Entry 6SO3 (electron microscopy, 6.20 A resolution (low resolution: residue-level contacts below are approximate; hydrogen-bond / salt-bridge calls are withheld)); this record covers chains B and A of the 6 polymer chains in the assembly.

Chain B (and A):
Name: Myosin 2 heavy chain striated muscle
From: Lethocerus indicus
Notes: chain A of this document is another copy of the same molecule, construct and numbering; everything in this record applies to it too
Chain sequence (1953 residues; each row starts with the number of its first residue):
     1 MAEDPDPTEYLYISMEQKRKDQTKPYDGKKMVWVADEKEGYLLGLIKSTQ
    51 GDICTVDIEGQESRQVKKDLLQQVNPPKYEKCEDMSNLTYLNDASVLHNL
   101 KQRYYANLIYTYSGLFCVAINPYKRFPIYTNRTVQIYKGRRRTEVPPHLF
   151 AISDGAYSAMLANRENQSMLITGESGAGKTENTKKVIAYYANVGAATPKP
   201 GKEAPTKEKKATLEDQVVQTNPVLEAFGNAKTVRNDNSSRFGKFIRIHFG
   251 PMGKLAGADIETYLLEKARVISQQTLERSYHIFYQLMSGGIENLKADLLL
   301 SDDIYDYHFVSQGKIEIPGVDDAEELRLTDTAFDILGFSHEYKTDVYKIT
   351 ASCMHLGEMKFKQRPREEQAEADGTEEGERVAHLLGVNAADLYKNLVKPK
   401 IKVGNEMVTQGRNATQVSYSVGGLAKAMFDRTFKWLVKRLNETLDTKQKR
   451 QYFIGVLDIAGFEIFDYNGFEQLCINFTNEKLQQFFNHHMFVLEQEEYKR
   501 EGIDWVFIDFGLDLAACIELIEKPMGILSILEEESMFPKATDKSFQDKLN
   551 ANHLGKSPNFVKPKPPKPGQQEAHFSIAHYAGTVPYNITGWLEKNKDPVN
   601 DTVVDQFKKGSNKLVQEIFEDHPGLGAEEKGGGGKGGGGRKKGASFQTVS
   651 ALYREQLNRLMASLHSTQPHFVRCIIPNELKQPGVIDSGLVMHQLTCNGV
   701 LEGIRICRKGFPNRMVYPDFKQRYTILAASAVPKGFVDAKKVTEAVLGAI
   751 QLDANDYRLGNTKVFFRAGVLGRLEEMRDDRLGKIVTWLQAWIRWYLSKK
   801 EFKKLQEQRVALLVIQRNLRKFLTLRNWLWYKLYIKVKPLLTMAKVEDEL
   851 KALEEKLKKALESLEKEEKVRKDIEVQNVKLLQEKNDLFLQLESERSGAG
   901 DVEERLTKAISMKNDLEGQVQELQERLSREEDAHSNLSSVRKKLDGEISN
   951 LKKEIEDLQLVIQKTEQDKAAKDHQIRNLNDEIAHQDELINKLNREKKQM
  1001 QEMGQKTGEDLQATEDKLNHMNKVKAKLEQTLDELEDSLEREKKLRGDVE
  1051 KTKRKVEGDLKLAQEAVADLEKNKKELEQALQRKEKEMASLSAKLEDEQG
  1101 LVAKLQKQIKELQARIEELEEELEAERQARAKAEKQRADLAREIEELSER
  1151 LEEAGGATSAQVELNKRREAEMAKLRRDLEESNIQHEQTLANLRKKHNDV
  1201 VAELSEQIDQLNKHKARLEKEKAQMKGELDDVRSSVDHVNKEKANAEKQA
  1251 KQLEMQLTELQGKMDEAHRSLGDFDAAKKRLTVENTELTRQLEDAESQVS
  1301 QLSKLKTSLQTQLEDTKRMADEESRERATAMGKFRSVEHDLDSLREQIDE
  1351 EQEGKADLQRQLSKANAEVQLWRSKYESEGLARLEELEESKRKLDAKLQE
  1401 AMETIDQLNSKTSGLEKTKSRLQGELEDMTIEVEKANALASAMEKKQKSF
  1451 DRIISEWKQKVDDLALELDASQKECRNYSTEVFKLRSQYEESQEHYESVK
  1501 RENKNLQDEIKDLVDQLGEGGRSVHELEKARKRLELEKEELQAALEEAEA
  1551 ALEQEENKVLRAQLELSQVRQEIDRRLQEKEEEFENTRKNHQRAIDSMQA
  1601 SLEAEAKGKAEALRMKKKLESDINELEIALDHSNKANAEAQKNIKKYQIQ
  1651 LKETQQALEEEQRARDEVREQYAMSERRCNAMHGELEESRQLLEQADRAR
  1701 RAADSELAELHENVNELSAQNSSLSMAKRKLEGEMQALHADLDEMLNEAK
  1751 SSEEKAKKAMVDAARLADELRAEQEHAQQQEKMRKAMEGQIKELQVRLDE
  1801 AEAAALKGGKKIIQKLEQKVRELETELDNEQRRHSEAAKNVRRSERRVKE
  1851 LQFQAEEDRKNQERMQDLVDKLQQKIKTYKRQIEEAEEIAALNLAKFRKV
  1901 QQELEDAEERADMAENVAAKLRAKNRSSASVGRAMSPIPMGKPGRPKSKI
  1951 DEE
Disordered / not traced: 841-1953

Chain B / chain A interface:
Pairs across the interface (114; chain B residue first):
  Gln363(B) - Gly502(A)
  Pro365(B) - Asp504(A)
  Glu367(B) - Lys740(A)
  Glu367(B) - Arg758(A)
  Glu367(B) - Leu759(A)
  Glu368(B) - Ile503(A)
  Glu368(B) - Asp504(A)
  Glu368(B) - Trp505(A)
  Glu368(B) - Arg758(A)
  Gln369(B) - Gly502(A)
  Gln369(B) - Arg758(A)
  Gln369(B) - Leu759(A)
  Gln369(B) - Gly760(A)
  Ala370(B) - Glu501(A)
  Ala370(B) - Gly502(A)
  Ala370(B) - Asn761(A)
  Leu385(B) - Gly735(A)
  Gly386(B) - Gly735(A)
  Gly386(B) - Phe736(A)
  Val387(B) - Gly735(A)
  Val387(B) - Val737(A)
  Asn388(B) - Asp738(A)
  Ala390(B) - Asp738(A)
  Asp391(B) - Asp738(A)
  Asp391(B) - Ala739(A)
  Lys394(B) - Tyr717(A)
  Lys394(B) - Asp738(A)
  Lys394(B) - Lys740(A)
  Lys394(B) - Gly760(A)
  Lys394(B) - Asn761(A)
  Asn395(B) - Tyr717(A)
  Asn395(B) - Asn761(A)
  Asn395(B) - Thr762(A)
  Val397(B) - Asn761(A)
  Lys398(B) - Arg500(A)
  Lys398(B) - Glu501(A)
  Lys398(B) - Gly502(A)
  Lys398(B) - Asn761(A)
  Lys398(B) - Thr762(A)
  Pro399(B) - Thr762(A)
  Lys400(B) - Val716(A)
  Lys400(B) - Thr762(A)
  Lys400(B) - Lys763(A)
  Val403(B) - His665(A)
  Gly404(B) - His665(A)
  Gly404(B) - Ser666(A)
  Asn405(B) - Glu165(A)
  Asn405(B) - Asn166(A)
  Asn405(B) - Gln451(A)
  Asn405(B) - His665(A)
  Asn405(B) - Ser666(A)
  Glu406(B) - Glu165(A)
  Glu406(B) - His489(A)
  Glu406(B) - Leu493(A)
  Glu406(B) - Leu664(A)
  Glu406(B) - His665(A)
  Glu406(B) - Thr667(A)
  Met407(B) - Asn163(A)
  Met407(B) - Arg164(A)
  Met407(B) - Glu165(A)
  Met407(B) - Glu497(A)
  Met407(B) - Arg714(A)
  Met407(B) - Lys763(A)
  Val408(B) - Glu497(A)
  Val408(B) - Arg500(A)
  Val408(B) - Lys763(A)
  Thr409(B) - Glu497(A)
  Thr409(B) - Arg500(A)
  Thr409(B) - Glu501(A)
  Thr409(B) - Lys763(A)
  Gln410(B) - Arg500(A)
  Gly411(B) - Arg500(A)
  Asn600(B) - Thr762(A)
  Thr602(B) - Arg164(A)
  Thr602(B) - Pro718(A)
  Val603(B) - Pro718(A)
  Asp605(B) - Gln722(A)
  Gln606(B) - Pro718(A)
  Gln606(B) - Lys721(A)
  Gln606(B) - Gln722(A)
  Gln606(B) - Gly735(A)
  Gln606(B) - Ala739(A)
  Lys609(B) - Lys721(A)
  Lys609(B) - Gln722(A)
  Lys609(B) - Lys734(A)
  Lys609(B) - Phe736(A)
  Gly610(B) - Ala729(A)
  Gly610(B) - Lys734(A)
  Gly610(B) - Phe736(A)
  Ser611(B) - Ala729(A)
  Ser611(B) - Ser730(A)
  Ser611(B) - Phe736(A)
  Asn612(B) - Ser730(A)
  Lys613(B) - Ser730(A)
  Gln616(B) - Lys734(A)
  Gly626(B) - Gln722(A)
  Ala627(B) - Gln722(A)
  Glu628(B) - Arg164(A)
  Glu628(B) - Gln722(A)
  Glu629(B) - Pro251(A)
  Lys630(B) - Leu161(A)
  Lys630(B) - Arg164(A)
  Lys630(B) - Tyr452(A)
  Lys630(B) - Gln722(A)
  Gly631(B) - Arg164(A)
  Gly631(B) - Glu165(A)
  Gly631(B) - Tyr452(A)
  Gly632(B) - Arg164(A)
  Gly632(B) - Glu165(A)
  Gly632(B) - Gln451(A)
  Gly633(B) - Gln451(A)
  Lys642(B) - Gln451(A)
  Lys642(B) - Tyr452(A)
  Ala644(B) - Arg164(A)
Also at the interface, not in a pair above, chain B (50 interface residues in all): Val615, Gly643
Also at the interface, not in a pair above, chain A (48 interface residues in all): Met160, Gln668, Pro669, Lys741, Glu744, Ala754

In short:
Chain B and chain A form an interface of 50 and 48 residues respectively.
Chain B and chain A are both Myosin 2 heavy chain striated muscle (Lethocerus indicus); the structure, The
interacting head motif in insect flight muscle myosin thick filaments, was determined by electron microscopy.
